PDB entry 8HRP | X-ray diffraction, 1.99 A resolution | chains A and D of the 4 polymer chains in the assembly

Chain A (and D):
Molecule: Glyceraldehyde-3-phosphate dehydrogenase
From: Corynebacterium glutamicum ATCC 13032
Notes: EC 1.2.1.12; chain D of this document is another copy of the same molecule, construct and numbering; everything in this record applies to it too
UniProtKB: Q01651 (G3P_CORGL); residues 1-334 here = UniProt positions 1-334
Amino-acid sequence (342 residues; numbered 1 to 342; the number before each row is that of its first residue):
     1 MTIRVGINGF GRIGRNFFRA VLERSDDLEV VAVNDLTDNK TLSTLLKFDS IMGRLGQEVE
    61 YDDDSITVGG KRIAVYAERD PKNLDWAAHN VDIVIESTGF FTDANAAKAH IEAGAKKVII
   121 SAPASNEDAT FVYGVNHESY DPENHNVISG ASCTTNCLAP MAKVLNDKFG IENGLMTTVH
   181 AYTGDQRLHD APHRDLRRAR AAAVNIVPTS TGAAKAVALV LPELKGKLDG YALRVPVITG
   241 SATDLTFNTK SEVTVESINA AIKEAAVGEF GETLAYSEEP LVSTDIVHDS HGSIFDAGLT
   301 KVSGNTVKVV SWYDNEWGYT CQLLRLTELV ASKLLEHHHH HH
Unresolved in the structure: 1, 336-342
Differences from the reference sequence: expression tag (335-342)
Swiss-Prot annotation at these positions:
  - active site: Cys-153 (Nucleophile)
  - binding site (NAD(+)): Arg-12, Ile-13, Asp-35, Arg-79, Ser-121, Asn-315
  - binding site (D-glyceraldehyde 3-phosphate): Ser-152 to Thr-154, Thr-183, Arg-198, Thr-211, Gly-212, Arg-234
  - site: His-180 (Activates thiol group during catalysis)
Ligand contacts:
  - glyceraldehyde-3-phosphate (G3H): Ser-152, Cys-153, Thr-154, Thr-178, His-180, Thr-183, Thr-211, Gly-212, Arg-234, Asn-315
  - NAD (nicotinamide-adenine-dinucleotide): Asn-8, Gly-9, Phe-10, Gly-11, Arg-12, Ile-13, Asn-34, Asp-35, Leu-36, Glu-78, Arg-79, Ser-97, Thr-98, Gly-99, Phe-100, Phe-101, Thr-102, Ser-121, Ala-122, Cys-153, His-180, Thr-183, Asn-315, Glu-316, Tyr-319

Chain A / chain D interface:
Contacting residue pairs (65):
  Arg-12(A) / His-189(D)
  Arg-12(A) / Asp-190(D)  salt bridge
  Arg-15(A) / Asp-190(D)  hydrogen bond (side chain-backbone)
  Asp-35(A) / Pro-192(D)
  Thr-37(A) / Pro-192(D)
  Thr-41(A) / Pro-192(D)
  Thr-41(A) / His-193(D)
  Thr-41(A) / Leu-196(D)
  Thr-44(A) / Leu-196(D)
  Leu-45(A) / Ala-191(D)
  Leu-45(A) / Pro-192(D)
  Phe-48(A) / Asp-190(D)
  Phe-48(A) / Arg-200(D)
  Asp-49(A) / Asp-190(D)
  Asp-49(A) / Arg-200(D)
  Ser-50(A) / Asp-190(D)  hydrogen bond
  Ser-50(A) / Arg-200(D)  hydrogen bond
  Ser-50(A) / Ala-201(D)
  Ser-50(A) / Asn-205(D)  hydrogen bond
  Tyr-182(A) / Leu-188(D)  hydrophobic
  Tyr-182(A) / His-189(D)
  Tyr-182(A) / Ala-203(D)
  Tyr-182(A) / Val-204(D)
  Thr-183(A) / Leu-188(D)
  Thr-183(A) / His-189(D)
  Gly-184(A) / His-189(D)
  Gln-186(A) / Leu-188(D)
  Leu-188(A) / Tyr-182(D)  hydrophobic
  Leu-188(A) / Thr-183(D)
  Leu-188(A) / Gln-186(D)
  Leu-188(A) / Leu-188(D)  hydrophobic
  Leu-188(A) / Ala-202(D)  hydrophobic
  His-189(A) / Arg-12(D)
  His-189(A) / Tyr-182(D)
  His-189(A) / Thr-183(D)
  His-189(A) / Gly-184(D)
  His-189(A) / Ile-238(D)  hydrogen bond (side chain-backbone)
  His-189(A) / Glu-316(D)  salt bridge
  Asp-190(A) / Arg-12(D)
  Asp-190(A) / Arg-15(D)  hydrogen bond (backbone-side chain)
  Asp-190(A) / Asp-49(D)
  Asp-190(A) / Ser-50(D)  hydrogen bond
  Ala-191(A) / Leu-45(D)
  Pro-192(A) / Asp-35(D)
  Pro-192(A) / Thr-37(D)
  Pro-192(A) / Thr-41(D)
  Pro-192(A) / Leu-45(D)
  His-193(A) / Thr-41(D)
  Leu-196(A) / Thr-41(D)
  Leu-196(A) / Thr-44(D)
  Arg-200(A) / Phe-48(D)
  Arg-200(A) / Asp-49(D)
  Arg-200(A) / Ser-50(D)  hydrogen bond
  Ala-201(A) / Ser-50(D)
  Ala-201(A) / Ile-238(D)  hydrophobic
  Ala-202(A) / Leu-188(D)  hydrophobic
  Ala-203(A) / Tyr-182(D)
  Ala-203(A) / Ala-203(D)  hydrophobic
  Val-204(A) / Tyr-182(D)
  Val-204(A) / Ile-238(D)  hydrophobic
  Asn-205(A) / Ser-50(D)  hydrogen bond
  Ile-238(A) / His-189(D)  hydrogen bond (backbone-side chain)
  Ile-238(A) / Ala-201(D)  hydrophobic
  Ile-238(A) / Val-204(D)  hydrophobic
  Glu-316(A) / His-189(D)  salt bridge
Also at the interface, not in a pair above, chain A (33 interface residues in all): Lys-40, Ile-51, Arg-187, Ala-199
Also at the interface, not in a pair above, chain D (32 interface residues in all): Lys-40, Ile-51, Ala-199

Overview:
33 residues of chain A and 32 residues of chain D are in contact, with 10 hydrogen bonds and 3 salt bridges.
Among the polar pairs are Arg-12(A)/Asp-190(D), His-189(A)/Glu-316(D) and Arg-15(A)/Asp-190(D). Chain A binds
NAD and glyceraldehyde-3-phosphate.
Chain A and chain D are both Glyceraldehyde-3-phosphate dehydrogenase (Corynebacterium glutamicum ATCC 13032);
the structure, Crystal structure of glyceraldehyde-3-phosphate dehydrogenase from Corynebacterium glutamicum
ATCC13032 in complex with NAD and G3P, was determined by X-ray diffraction (same publication as 8HRO, 8HRQ,
8HRR, 8HRS and 8HRT).
